PDB entry 8T4H | electron microscopy, 3.80 A resolution | chains A and B of the 3 polymer chains in the assembly

== Chain A ==
Molecule: Antigen peptide transporter 1
From: Homo sapiens
UniProt: Q03518 (TAP1_HUMAN); residues 1-748 here correspond to UniProt positions 61-808 (UniProt number = residue number + 60)
Sequence (748 residues; numbered 1 to 748; the number before each row is that of its first residue):
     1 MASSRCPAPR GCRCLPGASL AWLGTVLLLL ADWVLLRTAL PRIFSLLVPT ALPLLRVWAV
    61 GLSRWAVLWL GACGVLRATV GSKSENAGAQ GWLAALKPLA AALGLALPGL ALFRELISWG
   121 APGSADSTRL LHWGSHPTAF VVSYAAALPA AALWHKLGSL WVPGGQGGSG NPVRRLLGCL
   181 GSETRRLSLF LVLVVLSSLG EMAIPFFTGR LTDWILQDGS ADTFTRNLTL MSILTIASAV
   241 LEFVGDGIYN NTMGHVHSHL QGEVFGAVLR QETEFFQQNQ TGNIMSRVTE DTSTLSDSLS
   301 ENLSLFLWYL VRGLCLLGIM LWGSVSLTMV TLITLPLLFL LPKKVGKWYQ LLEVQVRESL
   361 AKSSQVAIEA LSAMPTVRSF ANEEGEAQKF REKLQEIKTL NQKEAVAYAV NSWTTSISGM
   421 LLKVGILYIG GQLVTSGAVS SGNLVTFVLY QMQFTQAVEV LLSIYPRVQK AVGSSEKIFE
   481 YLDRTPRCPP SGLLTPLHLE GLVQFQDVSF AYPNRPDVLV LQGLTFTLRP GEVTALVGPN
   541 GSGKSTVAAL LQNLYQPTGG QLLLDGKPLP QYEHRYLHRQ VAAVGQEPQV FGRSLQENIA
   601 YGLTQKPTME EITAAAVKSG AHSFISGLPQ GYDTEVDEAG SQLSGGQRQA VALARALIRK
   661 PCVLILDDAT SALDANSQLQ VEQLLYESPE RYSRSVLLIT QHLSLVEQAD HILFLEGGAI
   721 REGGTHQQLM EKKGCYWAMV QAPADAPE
Not modelled in the structure: 1-181, 271-290, 484-491, 743-748

== Chain B ==
Molecule: Antigen peptide transporter 2
From: Homo sapiens
UniProt: Q03519 (TAP2_HUMAN); residues 1-686 here = UniProt positions 1-686
Sequence (686 residues; row label = number of the first residue in the row):
     1 MRLPDLRPWT SLLLVDAALL WLLQGPLGTL LPQGLPGLWL EGTLRLGGLW GLLKLRGLLG
    61 FVGTLLLPLC LATPLTVSLR ALVAGASRAP PARVASAPWS WLLVGYGAAG LSWSLWAVLS
   121 PPGAQEKEQD QVNNKVLMWR LLKLSRPDLP LLVAAFFFLV LAVLGETLIP HYSGRVIDIL
   181 GGDFDPHAFA SAIFFMCLFS FGSSLSAGCR GGCFTYTMSR INLRIREQLF SSLLRQDLGF
   241 FQETKTGELN SRLSSDTTLM SNWLPLNANV LLRSLVKVVG LYGFMLSISP RLTLLSLLHM
   301 PFTIAAEKVY NTRHQEVLRE IQDAVARAGQ VVREAVGGLQ TVRSFGAEEH EVCRYKEALE
   361 QCRQLYWRRD LERALYLLVR RVLHLGVQML MLSCGLQQMQ DGELTQGSLL SFMIYQESVG
   421 SYVQTLVYIY GDMLSNVGAA EKVFSYMDRQ PNLPSPGTLA PTTLQGVVKF QDVSFAYPNR
   481 PDRPVLKGLT FTLRPGEVTA LVGPNGSGKS TVAALLQNLY QPTGGQVLLD EKPISQYEHC
   541 YLHSQVVSVG QEPVLFSGSV RNNIAYGLQS CEDDKVMAAA QAAHADDFIQ EMEHGIYTDV
   601 GEKGSQLAAG QKQRLAIARA LVRDPRVLIL DEATSALDVQ CEQALQDWNS RGDRTVLVIA
   661 HRLQTVQRAH QILVLQEGKL QKLAQL
Not modelled in the structure: 1-130, 480-482, 681-686
Curated features (UniProtKB/Swiss-Prot):
  - region: Ile-414 to Met-433 (Part of the peptide-binding site)
  - binding site (ATP): Gly-503 to Ser-510
  - site: Asp-16 (Inter-subunit salt bridge with TAPBP)
  - natural variant: Ala-374 (A374T: In allele TAP2*01F, allele TAP2*01G, allele TAP2*01H, allele TAP2*02B and allele TAP2*02D), Val-379 (V379I: In allele TAP2*01D, allele TAP2*01E, allele TAP2*01G, allele TAP2*02C and allele TAP2*02F), Val-467 (V467I: In allele TAP2*01F and allele TAP2*02D), Ala-565 (A565T: In allele TAP2*01:02, allele TAP2*01D, allele TAP2*02E and allele TAP2*02F), Met-577 (M577V: In allele TAP2*BKY2), Arg-651 (R651C: In allele TAP2*01:03 and allele TAP2*01G), Thr-665 (T665A: In allele TAP2*02:01, allele TAP2*02B, allele TAP2*02C, allele TAP2*02D, allele TAP2*02E, allele TAP2*02F, allele TAP2*04A and allele TAP2*Bky2), Leu-686 (L686LQEGQDLYSRLVQQRLMD: In allele TAP2*02:01, allele TAP2*02B, allele TAP2*02C, allele TAP2*02D, allele TAP2*02E, allele TAP2*02F, allele TAP2*03A and allele TAP2*BKY2)
  - mutagenesis: Asp-16 (D16K: Complete loss of interaction with TAPBP, resulting in impaired PLC assembly and antigen presentation), Asp-638 (D638A: Inactive in peptide transport when associated with 'A-734' of TAP1)

== How chain A and chain B interact ==
Pairs across the interface (114; chain A residue first):
  Glu-201(A) / Arg-381(B)
  Thr-208(A) / Leu-392(B)
  Leu-211(A) / Leu-396(B)  hydrophobic
  Thr-212(A) / Gln-406(B)
  Ile-215(A) / Leu-396(B)  hydrophobic
  Ile-215(A) / Met-399(B)  hydrophobic
  Ile-215(A) / Gln-400(B)
  Ser-232(A) / Leu-385(B)
  Thr-235(A) / Leu-385(B)
  Ser-238(A) / Arg-381(B)  hydrogen bond
  Ala-239(A) / Leu-378(B)  hydrophobic
  Glu-242(A) / Leu-377(B)
  Glu-242(A) / Arg-381(B)  salt bridge
  Phe-243(A) / Leu-371(B)  hydrophobic
  Phe-243(A) / Ala-374(B)  hydrophobic
  Gly-247(A) / Trp-367(B)
  Asn-250(A) / Trp-367(B)
  Asn-250(A) / Asp-370(B)  hydrogen bond
  Asn-251(A) / Trp-367(B)
  Gly-254(A) / Arg-363(B)
  His-255(A) / Arg-363(B)
  Ser-258(A) / Leu-359(B)
  Gln-261(A) / Leu-359(B)
  Gly-262(A) / Lys-356(B)
  Gly-262(A) / Leu-359(B)
  Phe-265(A) / Val-332(B)  hydrophobic
  Phe-265(A) / Ala-335(B)  hydrophobic
  Phe-265(A) / Glu-351(B)
  Phe-265(A) / Val-352(B)  hydrophobic
  Phe-265(A) / Tyr-355(B)  hydrophobic
  Leu-269(A) / Leu-339(B)
  Leu-269(A) / Glu-348(B)
  Leu-269(A) / Val-352(B)  hydrophobic
  Asp-297(A) / Tyr-366(B)  hydrogen bond
  Glu-301(A) / Arg-373(B)  salt bridge
  Arg-312(A) / Arg-381(B)
  Leu-360(A) / Arg-226(B)
  Ser-364(A) / Asn-250(B)
  Ser-364(A) / Ser-254(B)
  Ala-367(A) / Leu-253(B)  hydrophobic
  Ile-368(A) / Thr-246(B)
  Ile-368(A) / Asn-250(B)
  Glu-369(A) / Phe-556(B)
  Glu-369(A) / Ser-557(B)  hydrogen bond
  Leu-371(A) / Phe-230(B)  hydrophobic
  Leu-371(A) / Phe-241(B)  hydrophobic
  Leu-371(A) / Leu-249(B)  hydrophobic
  Ser-372(A) / Lys-603(B)
  Ala-373(A) / Phe-556(B)  hydrophobic
  Met-374(A) / Leu-234(B)  hydrophobic
  Met-374(A) / Leu-238(B)  hydrophobic
  Met-374(A) / Phe-241(B)  hydrophobic
  Pro-375(A) / Leu-238(B)  hydrophobic
  Thr-376(A) / Val-554(B)
  Thr-376(A) / Phe-556(B)
  Val-377(A) / Tyr-566(B)
  Arg-378(A) / Arg-235(B)
  Arg-378(A) / Gln-236(B)  hydrogen bond (side chain-backbone)
  Arg-378(A) / Asp-237(B)
  Arg-378(A) / Leu-519(B)
  Arg-378(A) / His-543(B)  hydrogen bond (backbone-side chain)
  Ser-379(A) / Gln-517(B)  hydrogen bond
  Ser-379(A) / His-543(B)
  Phe-380(A) / Tyr-566(B)  hydrophobic
  Phe-380(A) / Arg-623(B)
  Ala-381(A) / His-539(B)
  Ala-381(A) / His-543(B)
  Asn-382(A) / Tyr-566(B)
  Asn-382(A) / Gly-567(B)
  Glu-383(A) / Leu-234(B)
  Glu-383(A) / His-539(B)  salt bridge
  Glu-386(A) / Phe-230(B)
  Glu-386(A) / Tyr-566(B)  hydrogen bond
  Ala-387(A) / Phe-230(B)  hydrophobic
  Phe-390(A) / Arg-226(B)
  Phe-390(A) / Phe-230(B)  hydrophobic
  Arg-391(A) / Glu-227(B)  salt bridge
  Leu-394(A) / Leu-223(B)
  Leu-394(A) / Glu-227(B)
  Ile-397(A) / Leu-223(B)  hydrophobic
  Lys-398(A) / Leu-223(B)
  Asn-401(A) / Tyr-216(B)
  Asn-401(A) / Ser-219(B)  hydrogen bond
  Gln-402(A) / Tyr-216(B)  hydrogen bond
  Glu-404(A) / Thr-215(B)
  Ala-405(A) / Gly-212(B)
  Ala-405(A) / Thr-215(B)
  Tyr-408(A) / Gly-211(B)
  Tyr-408(A) / Gly-212(B)
  Ala-409(A) / Gly-208(B)
  Ser-412(A) / Gly-208(B)
  Trp-413(A) / Ser-204(B)
  Trp-413(A) / Leu-205(B)  hydrogen bond (side chain-backbone)
  Trp-413(A) / Gly-208(B)
  Trp-413(A) / Cys-209(B)  hydrophobic
  Ser-416(A) / Ser-204(B)
  Ile-417(A) / Phe-201(B)  hydrophobic
  Ile-417(A) / Ser-204(B)
  Met-420(A) / Ile-169(B)  hydrophobic
  Met-420(A) / Ser-200(B)
  Val-424(A) / Met-196(B)  hydrophobic
  Leu-427(A) / Ser-173(B)
  Tyr-428(A) / Phe-189(B)  hydrophobic
  Gly-431(A) / Leu-180(B)
  Thr-435(A) / Phe-184(B)
  Ser-441(A) / Gln-406(B)  hydrogen bond
  Leu-444(A) / Ile-177(B)  hydrophobic
  Leu-444(A) / Leu-180(B)  hydrophobic
  Val-445(A) / Gln-406(B)
  Leu-449(A) / Ile-414(B)  hydrophobic
  Met-452(A) / Ile-414(B)  hydrophobic
  Met-452(A) / Glu-417(B)
  Gln-589(A) / Thr-341(B)
  Gly-602(A) / Ala-347(B)
Also at the interface, not in a pair above, chain A (85 interface residues in all): Ile-204, Phe-224, Leu-228, Met-231, Val-240, His-257, Gly-266, Lys-389, Val-434, Gly-442, His-578, Ala-583, Gly-592
Also at the interface, not in a pair above, chain B (90 interface residues in all): Val-176, Ile-193, Phe-199, Ser-203, Asn-222, Glu-334, Ser-344, Phe-345, Gly-346, Leu-375, Gln-388, Met-389, Ser-393, Leu-410, Ser-548, Leu-568, Arg-619

== In short ==
The interface between chain A and chain B involves 85 residues on one side and 90 on the other, with 12
hydrogen bonds and 4 salt bridges. Polar pairs include Glu-242(A)/Arg-381(B), Glu-301(A)/Arg-373(B) and
Glu-383(A)/His-539(B).
Here chain A is Antigen peptide transporter 1 and chain B is Antigen peptide transporter 2, both from Homo
sapiens. Entry 8T4H (Transporter associated with antigen processing (TAP) bound to the 8-mer peptide RRYQSTEL)
was determined by electron microscopy, deposited together with 8T46, 8T4E, 8T4F, 8T4G, 8T4I and 8T4J.
